Entry 6UUS (electron microscopy, 2.40 A resolution); this record covers chains A and B of the 7 polymer chains in the assembly.

# Chain A
Molecule: Guanine nucleotide-binding protein G(s) subunit alpha isoforms short
From: Homo sapiens
UniProtKB: P63092 (GNAS2_HUMAN); residues 1-394 here = UniProt positions 1-394
Amino-acid sequence (394 residues; row label = number of the first residue in the row):
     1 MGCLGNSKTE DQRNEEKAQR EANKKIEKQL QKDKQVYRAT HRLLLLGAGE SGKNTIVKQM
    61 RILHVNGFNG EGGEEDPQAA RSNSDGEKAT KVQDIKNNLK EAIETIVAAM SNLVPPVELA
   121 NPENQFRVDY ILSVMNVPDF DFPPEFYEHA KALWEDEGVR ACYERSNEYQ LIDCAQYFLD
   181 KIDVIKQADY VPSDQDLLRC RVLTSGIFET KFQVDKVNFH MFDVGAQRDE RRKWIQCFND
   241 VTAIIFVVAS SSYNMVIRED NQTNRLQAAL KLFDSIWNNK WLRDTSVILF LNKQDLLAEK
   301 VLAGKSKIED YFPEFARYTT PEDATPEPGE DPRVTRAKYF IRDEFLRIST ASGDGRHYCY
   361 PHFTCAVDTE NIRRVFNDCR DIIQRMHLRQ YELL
Disordered / not traced: 1-15, 48-204, 252-261, 293-307, 364-370
Differences from the reference sequence: conflict Asn54 (Ser in P63092), Ala226 (Gly in P63092), Ala268 (Glu in P63092), Lys271 (Asn in P63092), Asp274 (Lys in P63092), Lys280 (Arg in P63092), Asp284 (Thr in P63092), Thr285 (Ile in P63092)

# Chain B
Molecule: Guanine nucleotide-binding protein G(I)/G(S)/G(T) subunit beta-1
From: Homo sapiens
UniProtKB: P62873 (GBB1_HUMAN); numbering as in UniProt (aligned over 2-340)
Amino-acid sequence (350 residues; numbered -9 to 340; the number before each row is that of its first residue; numbers below 1 keep their minus sign (Met-9 is residue -9)):
    -9 MHHHHHHGSS GSELDQLRQE AEQLKNQIRD ARKACADATL SQITNNIDPV GRIQMRTRRT
    51 LRGHLAKIYA MHWGTDSRLL VSASQDGKLI IWDSYTTNKV HAIPLRSSWV MTCAYAPSGN
   111 YVACGGLDNI CSIYNLKTRE GNVRVSRELA GHTGYLSCCR FLDDNQIVTS SGDTTCALWD
   171 IETGQQTTTF TGHTGDVMSL SLAPDTRLFV SGACDASAKL WDVREGMCRQ TFTGHESDIN
   231 AICFFPNGNA FATGSDDATC RLFDLRADQE LMTYSHDNII CGITSVSFSK SGRLLLAGYD
   291 DFNCNVWDAL KADRAGVLAG HDNRVSCLGV TDDGMAVATG SWDSFLKIWN
Disordered / not traced: -9 to 4
Differences from the reference sequence: expression tag (-9 to 1)
Curated features (UniProtKB/Swiss-Prot):
  - modified residue: Ser2 (N-acetylserine), His266 (Phosphohistidine)
  - natural variant: Leu30 (L30F: In MRD42; uncertain significance), Arg52 (R52G: In MRD42), Gly64 (G64V: In MRD42), Asp76 (D76E: In MRD42; D76G: In MRD42), Gly77 (G77S: In MRD42), Lys78 (K78R: In MRD42), Ile80 (I80N: In MRD42; I80T: In MRD42), His91 (H91R: In MRD42; uncertain significance), Ala92 (A92T: In MRD42), Pro94 (P94S: In MRD42), Leu95 (L95P: In MRD42), Arg96 (R96L: In MRD42), 5 further natural variant entries in UniProt

# How chain A and chain B interact
Pairs across the interface (63; chain A residue first):
  Glu16(A) - Thr86(B)
  Gln19(A) - Asp83(B)  hydrogen bond
  Gln19(A) - Thr86(B)  hydrogen bond
  Gln19(A) - Asn88(B)  hydrogen bond
  Arg20(A) - Asn88(B)
  Asn23(A) - Asn88(B)
  Asn23(A) - Lys89(B)  hydrogen bond (side chain-backbone)
  Ile26(A) - Lys89(B)
  Ile26(A) - Val90(B)
  Ile26(A) - His91(B)
  Ile26(A) - Ala92(B)  hydrophobic
  Glu27(A) - Lys89(B)  salt bridge
  Leu30(A) - Lys78(B)
  Leu30(A) - Lys89(B)
  Asp33(A) - Leu55(B)
  Asp33(A) - Lys78(B)  salt bridge
  Lys34(A) - Leu55(B)
  Tyr37(A) - Ala56(B)
  Tyr37(A) - Asp76(B)
  Arg38(A) - Leu55(B)  hydrogen bond (side chain-backbone)
  Gly206(A) - Leu117(B)
  Gly206(A) - Asn119(B)
  Ile207(A) - Trp99(B)
  Ile207(A) - Leu117(B)
  Phe222(A) - Trp99(B)
  Ala226(A) - Asn119(B)  hydrogen bond (backbone-side chain)
  Ala226(A) - Thr143(B)
  Gln227(A) - Leu117(B)  hydrogen bond (side chain-backbone)
  Gln227(A) - Asn119(B)  hydrogen bond
  Gln227(A) - Gly144(B)
  Gln227(A) - Tyr145(B)  hydrogen bond (side chain-backbone)
  Arg228(A) - Gly162(B)  hydrogen bond (side chain-backbone)
  Arg228(A) - Asp163(B)
  Arg228(A) - Thr164(B)
  Arg228(A) - Asp186(B)  salt bridge
  Glu230(A) - Asp186(B)
  Arg232(A) - Cys204(B)  hydrogen bond (side chain-backbone)
  Arg232(A) - Asp228(B)  salt bridge
  Lys233(A) - Tyr145(B)
  Lys233(A) - Met188(B)
  Lys233(A) - Cys204(B)
  Lys233(A) - Asp228(B)  salt bridge
  Lys233(A) - Asn230(B)  hydrogen bond
  Lys233(A) - Asp246(B)  salt bridge
  Trp234(A) - Leu117(B)  hydrophobic
  Trp234(A) - Tyr145(B)
  Gln236(A) - Tyr59(B)
  Gln236(A) - Arg314(B)  hydrogen bond
  Gln236(A) - Trp332(B)
  Cys237(A) - Lys57(B)  hydrogen bond (backbone-side chain)
  Cys237(A) - Tyr59(B)  hydrogen bond
  Cys237(A) - Gln75(B)
  Cys237(A) - Trp99(B)
  Cys237(A) - Met101(B)  hydrophobic
  Phe238(A) - Trp99(B)  hydrophobic
  Phe238(A) - Leu117(B)  hydrophobic
  Asn239(A) - Lys57(B)
  Asn239(A) - Trp332(B)
  Asp240(A) - Lys57(B)  salt bridge
  Lys280(A) - Asp290(B)
  Trp281(A) - Asp290(B)
  Trp281(A) - Arg314(B)
  Trp281(A) - Trp332(B)  hydrophobic
Other interface residues (no listed pair), chain A (32 interface residues in all): Ala22, Ser205, Glu209, Val241
Other interface residues (no listed pair), chain B (43 interface residues in all): Gly53, Ile80, Thr87, Arg96, Ser97, Ser98, Asp118, Thr184, Gly185, Phe292

# Summary
The interface between chain A and chain B involves 32 residues on one side and 43 on the other; the contacts
include 15 hydrogen bonds and 7 salt bridges. Polar contacts include Glu27(A)-Lys89(B), Asp33(A)-Lys78(B) and
Arg228(A)-Asp186(B).
Here chain A is Guanine nucleotide-binding protein G(s) subunit alpha isoforms short and chain B is Guanine
nucleotide-binding protein G(I)/G(S)/G(T) subunit beta-1, both from Homo sapiens. Entry 6UUS (CryoEM Structure
of the active Adrenomedullin 2 receptor G protein complex with adrenomedullin peptide) was determined by
electron microscopy together with 6UVA and 6UUN from the same study.
